PDB entry 5TH9 | X-ray diffraction, 3.00 A resolution | chains H and A of the 3 polymer chains in the assembly

Chain H:
Molecule: GS-5745 Fab heavy chain
Source organism: Oryctolagus cuniculus
Notes: antibody fragment or engineered binder
Chain sequence (230 residues; row label = number of the first residue in the row):
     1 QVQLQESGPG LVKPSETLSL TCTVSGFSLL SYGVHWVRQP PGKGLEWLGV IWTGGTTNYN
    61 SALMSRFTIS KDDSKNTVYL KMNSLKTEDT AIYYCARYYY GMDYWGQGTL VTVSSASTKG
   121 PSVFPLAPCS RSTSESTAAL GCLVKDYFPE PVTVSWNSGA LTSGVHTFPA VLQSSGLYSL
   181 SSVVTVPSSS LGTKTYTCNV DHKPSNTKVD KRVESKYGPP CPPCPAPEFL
Disordered / not traced: 129-135, 216-230
Cystine bridges: Cys22-Cys95, Cys142-Cys198

Chain A:
Molecule: Matrix metalloproteinase-9
Source organism: Homo sapiens
Notes: EC 3.4.24.35
UniProtKB: P14780 (MMP9_HUMAN); numbering as in UniProt; present here: 40-215, 391-443
Chain sequence (231 residues; numbered 38 to 443; 175 numbers in that range are skipped by the numbering (no residue carries them; nothing is unmodelled there); the number before each row is that of its first residue):
    38 MATDRQLAEE YLYRYGYTRV AEMRGESKSL GPALLLLQKQ LSLPETGELD SATLKAMRTP
    98 RCGVPDLGRF QTFEGDLKWH HHNITYWIQN YSEDLPRAVI DDAFARAFAL WSAVTPLTFT
   158 RVYSRDADIV IQFGVAEHGD GYPFDGKDGL LAHAFPPGPG IQGDAHFDDD ELWSLGKG
   391 QGYSLFLVAA HEFGHALGLD HSSVPEALMY PMYRFTEGPP LHKDDVNGIR HLY
Disordered / not traced: 38-39, 59-65
Construct notes: initiating methionine (38); expression tag (39)
Ion coordination: Zn2+ site 1: Cys99, His401, His405, His411; Ca2+ site 1: Asp165, Gly197, Gln199, Asp201; Zn2+ site 2: His175, His190, His203; Ca2+ site 2: Asp182, Gly183, Asp185, Leu187, Asp205, Glu208
Small-molecule neighbours: cobalt hexammine(III) (NCO): Ser129, Glu130, Asp131, Asp206, Asp207, Glu208, Leu209
UniProt features mapped onto this chain:
  - motif: Pro97 to Leu104 (Cysteine switch)
  - binding site (Zn(2+)): Cys99, His175, Asp177, His190, His203, His401, His405, His411
  - binding site (Ca(2+)): Asp131, Asp165, Asp182, Gly183, Asp185, Leu187, Gly197, Gln199, Asp201, Asp205, Asp206, Glu208
  - site (Cleavage): Glu59, Met60, Arg106, Phe107
  - glycosylation (N-linked (GlcNAc...) asparagine): Asn120, Asn127
  - active site: Glu402
  - mutagenesis: Glu402 (E402Q: Loss of activity)
From the paper describing this entry:
  - conformationally variable residues (loop rearrangement): Phe107 to Leu114

Interface between chain H and chain A:
Pairs across the interface (28):
  Ser28(H) with Glu111(A), hydrogen bond
  Leu30(H) with Gln108(A), hydrogen bond (backbone-side chain); Thr109(A); Phe110(A)
  Ser31(H) with Glu111(A); Pro196(A); Gly197(A); Ile198(A), hydrogen bond (backbone-backbone); Gln199(A), hydrogen bond
  Tyr32(H) with Gly197(A), hydrogen bond (side chain-backbone)
  Trp52(H) with Glu174(A); Gly176(A); Asp177(A); Gly178(A)
  Thr53(H) with Gln108(A), hydrogen bond; Tyr179(A)
  Gly54(H) with Gln108(A); Tyr179(A)
  Thr56(H) with Gly178(A)
  Tyr99(H) with Arg162(A), hydrogen bond (backbone-side chain); Val167(A); Gly197(A); Ile198(A); Asp201(A), hydrogen bond
  Tyr100(H) with Gln126(A); Val167(A); Gln169(A), hydrogen bond
  Asp103(H) with Arg162(A), salt bridge
Also at the interface, not in a pair above, chain A (20 interface residues in all): Trp124, His203
From the paper, about this interface:
  - pairs named by the authors: Tyr99(H)-Arg162(A) (hydrophobic contact), Asp103(H)-Arg162(A) (salt bridge)
  - epitope / paratope residues, chain H: Tyr99(H), Asp103(H)
  - epitope / paratope residues, chain A: Gln108(A), Arg162(A)

Summary:
The interface between chain H and chain A involves 11 residues on one side and 20 on the other; the contacts
include 9 hydrogen bonds and 1 salt bridge. Polar contacts include Asp103(H)-Arg162(A), Ser28(H)-Glu111(A) and
Leu30(H)-Gln108(A). The authors report a hydrophobic contact between Tyr99(H) and Arg162(A); a salt bridge
between Asp103(H) and Arg162(A). The paper reports epitope/paratope residues Tyr99(H), Asp103(H) and Gln108(A)
among others; conformational variability at Phe107(A).
Here chain H is GS-5745 Fab heavy chain (Oryctolagus cuniculus) and chain A is Matrix metalloproteinase-9
(Homo sapiens). Entry 5TH9 (Structure determination of a potent, selective antibody inhibitor of human MMP9
(GS-5745 bound to MMP-9)) was determined by X-ray diffraction (same publication as 5TH6).
